Entry 8RJL (electron microscopy, 3.34 A resolution); this record covers chains G and H of the 18 polymer chains in the assembly.

[Chain G (and H)]
Name: Citrate synthase
Source organism: Synechococcus elongatus PCC 7942
Notes: chain H of this document is another copy of the same molecule, construct and numbering; everything in this record applies to it too
Reference sequence: Q31QM5 (Q31QM5_SYNE7); residue numbers follow UniProt; this construct covers 1-386
Chain sequence (394 residues; row label = number of the first residue in the row):
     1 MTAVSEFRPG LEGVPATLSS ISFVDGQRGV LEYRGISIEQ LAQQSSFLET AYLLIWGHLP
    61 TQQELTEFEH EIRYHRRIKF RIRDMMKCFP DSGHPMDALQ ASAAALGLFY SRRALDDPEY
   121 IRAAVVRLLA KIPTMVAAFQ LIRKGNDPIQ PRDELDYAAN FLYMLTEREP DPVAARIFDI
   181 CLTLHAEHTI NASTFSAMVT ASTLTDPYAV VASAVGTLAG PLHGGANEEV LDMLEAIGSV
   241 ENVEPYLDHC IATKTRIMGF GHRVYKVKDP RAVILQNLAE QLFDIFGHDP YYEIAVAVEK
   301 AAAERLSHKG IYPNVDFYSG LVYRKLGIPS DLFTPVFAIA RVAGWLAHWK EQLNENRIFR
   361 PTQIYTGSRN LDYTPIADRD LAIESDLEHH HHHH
Not modelled in the structure: 1-6, 113-118, 220-312, 376-394 (chain H: 1-4, 113-117, 220-312, 376-394)
Sequence notes: engineered mutation Arg369 (His in Q31QM5); expression tag (387-394)
From the paper describing this entry:
  - mutagenesis - L18Q: unchanged catalytic activity on saturating substrate conditions

[How chain G and chain H interact]
Contacting residue pairs (69; chain G residue first):
  Phe7(G) with Leu18(H), hydrophobic
  Pro9(G) with Arg357(H)
  Gly10(G) with Ile358(H); Phe359(H)
  Leu11(G) with Pro15(H)
  Val14(G) with Pro361(H)
  Pro15(G) with Thr362(H)
  Ala16(G) with Pro361(H), hydrophobic; Thr362(H), hydrogen bond (backbone-backbone)
  Thr17(G) with Thr362(H); Gln363(H); Ile364(H), hydrogen bond (backbone-backbone)
  Leu18(G) with Ile364(H), hydrophobic; Thr366(H)
  Ser19(G) with Gln363(H); Ile364(H); Tyr365(H); Thr366(H), hydrogen bond (backbone-backbone)
  Ser22(G) with Tyr365(H)
  Phe23(G) with Tyr365(H), hydrophobic; Arg369(H)
  Glu32(G) with Tyr365(H), hydrogen bond; Arg369(H)
  Gly35(G) with Ser368(H)
  Gln40(G) with Tyr373(H)
  Gln44(G) with Tyr373(H), hydrogen bond (backbone-side chain)
  Ser45(G) with Tyr373(H)
  Leu59(G) with Thr374(H)
  Cys88(G) with Arg81(H)
  Pro90(G) with Phe109(H), hydrophobic
  Gln100(G) with Ala212(H)
  Leu108(G) with Phe89(H), hydrophobic; Gly93(H)
  Phe109(G) with Pro90(H)
  Arg112(G) with Ser92(H)
  Thr189(G) with Gln363(H)
  Phe195(G) with Pro361(H)
  Thr200(G) with Ser196(H)
  Thr203(G) with Thr217(H)
  Thr205(G) with Ala219(H)
  Ala212(G) with Gln100(H)
  Thr217(G) with Thr200(H)
  Ala219(G) with Thr205(H)
  Arg357(G) with Pro9(H); Gly10(H), hydrogen bond (side chain-backbone); Glu12(H), salt bridge
  Phe359(G) with Gly10(H)
  Arg360(G) with Leu11(H)
  Pro361(G) with Leu11(H); Val14(H); Ile190(H)
  Thr362(G) with Val14(H), hydrogen bond (backbone-backbone); Pro15(H); Ala16(H), hydrogen bond (backbone-backbone)
  Gln363(G) with Thr17(H); Ser19(H), hydrogen bond; Ser22(H)
  Ile364(G) with Thr17(H); Leu18(H)
  Tyr365(G) with Ser22(H); Phe23(H), hydrophobic
  Thr366(G) with Ser19(H)
  Arg369(G) with Phe23(H); Glu32(H)
  Leu371(G) with Gly35(H), hydrogen bond (backbone-backbone)
  Asp372(G) with Gln40(H)
  Tyr373(G) with Gln40(H), hydrogen bond (backbone-side chain); Gln44(H); Glu49(H), hydrogen bond
Other interface residues (no listed pair), chain G (62 interface residues in all): Glu12, Arg28, Ile36, Glu49, Met85, Phe89, Asp97, Ala98, Ala101, Ala104, Ile190, Ala192, Ser196, Ala209, Ser213, Ile358, Asn370
Other interface residues (no listed pair), chain H (62 interface residues in all): Phe7, Gly13, Ser20, Asp25, Asp84, Met85, Asp97, Ala104, Ala105, Gly107, Leu108, Thr189, Asn191, Phe195, Thr203, Ser213, Arg360, Leu371

[Overview]
Chain G and chain H each contribute 62 residues to their interface, with 12 hydrogen bonds and 1 salt bridge.
Polar contacts include Arg357(G)-Glu12(H), Glu32(G)-Tyr365(H) and Gln44(G)-Tyr373(H). From the paper: L18Q of
chain G leaves catalytic activity on saturating substrate conditions unchanged.
Both chains are Citrate synthase (Synechococcus elongatus PCC 7942). Entry 8RJL (Structure of a first order
Sierpinski triangle formed by the H369R mutant of the citrate synthase ...) was determined by electron
microscopy together with 8BP7, 8BEI, 8RJK and 8AN1 from the same study.
